1EGI - chains A and B; structure by X-ray diffraction, 2.30 A resolution.

== Chain A (and B) ==
Name: Macrophage mannose receptor
Organism: Homo sapiens
Notes: fragment: carbohydrate-recognition domain 4; chain B of this document is another copy of the same molecule, construct and numbering; everything in this record applies to it too
UniProt: P22897 (MANR1_HUMAN); residues 624-770 here correspond to UniProt positions 642-788 (UniProt number = residue number + 18)
Amino-acid sequence (147 residues; numbered 624 to 770; the number before each row is that of its first residue):
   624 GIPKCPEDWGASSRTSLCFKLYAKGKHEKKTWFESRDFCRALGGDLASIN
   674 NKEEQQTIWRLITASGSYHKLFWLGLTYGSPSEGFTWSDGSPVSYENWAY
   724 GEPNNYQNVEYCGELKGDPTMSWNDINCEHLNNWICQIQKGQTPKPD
Unresolved in the structure: 624-627, 637-638, 703-706, 763-770 (chain B: 624, 768-770)
Sequence notes: conflict Gly-624 (Pro642 in P22897), Ile-625 (Glu643 in P22897), Asp-770 (Glu788 in P22897)
Disulfide bonds: Cys-628/Cys-641, Cys-662/Cys-759, Cys-735/Cys-751
Bound ions: Ca2+ site 1: Glu-725 (shared with Glu-719(B) of chain B); Ca2+ site 2: Glu-725, Asn-727, Asn-728, Asn-747, Asp-748

== Chain A / chain B interface ==
Residue-residue contacts - 1 pairs, chain A then chain B:
  Ala-664(A) with Thr-766(B)
Also at the interface, not in a pair above, chain B (2 interface residues in all): Pro-767

== Summary ==
1 residues of chain A face 2 of chain B across their interface. The Ca2+ site 2 is built by Glu-725(A),
Asn-727(A), Asn-728(A), Asn-747(A) and Asp-748(A).
Both chains are Macrophage mannose receptor (Homo sapiens). Entry 1EGI (Structure of a C-type
carbohydrate-recognition domain (crd-4) from the macrophage mannose receptor) was determined by X-ray
diffraction together with 1EGG from the same study.
